6L2L - chain A; structure by X-ray diffraction, 2.40 A resolution.

# Chain A
Molecule: Nucleoside deaminase family protein
Organism: Mycoplasma capricolum subsp. capricolum
UniProtKB: A0A0C2W6A5 (A0A0C2W6A5_MYCCA); residues 1-147 here = UniProt positions 1-147
Amino-acid sequence (155 residues; row label = number of the first residue in the row):
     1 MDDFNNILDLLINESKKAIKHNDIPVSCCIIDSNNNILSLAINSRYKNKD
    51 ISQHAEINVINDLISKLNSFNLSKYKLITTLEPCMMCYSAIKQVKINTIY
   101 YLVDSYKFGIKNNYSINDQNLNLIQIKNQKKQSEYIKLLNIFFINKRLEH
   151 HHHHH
Not modelled in the structure: 1, 115-118, 149-155
Differences from the reference sequence: expression tag (148-155)
Metal / ion sites: Zn2+: H54, C84, C87

# Overview
H54, C84 and C87 form the Zn2+ site.
Chain A is Nucleoside deaminase family protein (Mycoplasma capricolum subsp. capricolum); the structure, The
structure of the tRNA-specific deaminase from M. capricolum, was determined by X-ray diffraction.
